PDB entry 8BH9 | X-ray diffraction, 2.09 A resolution | chains A and B

[Chain A]
Molecule: PCIF1_WW domain-containing protein
Organism: Candida tropicalis MYA-3404
Reference sequence: C5MJA9 (C5MJA9_CANTT); numbering as in UniProt (aligned over 1-530)
Amino-acid sequence (532 residues; each row starts with the number of its first residue):
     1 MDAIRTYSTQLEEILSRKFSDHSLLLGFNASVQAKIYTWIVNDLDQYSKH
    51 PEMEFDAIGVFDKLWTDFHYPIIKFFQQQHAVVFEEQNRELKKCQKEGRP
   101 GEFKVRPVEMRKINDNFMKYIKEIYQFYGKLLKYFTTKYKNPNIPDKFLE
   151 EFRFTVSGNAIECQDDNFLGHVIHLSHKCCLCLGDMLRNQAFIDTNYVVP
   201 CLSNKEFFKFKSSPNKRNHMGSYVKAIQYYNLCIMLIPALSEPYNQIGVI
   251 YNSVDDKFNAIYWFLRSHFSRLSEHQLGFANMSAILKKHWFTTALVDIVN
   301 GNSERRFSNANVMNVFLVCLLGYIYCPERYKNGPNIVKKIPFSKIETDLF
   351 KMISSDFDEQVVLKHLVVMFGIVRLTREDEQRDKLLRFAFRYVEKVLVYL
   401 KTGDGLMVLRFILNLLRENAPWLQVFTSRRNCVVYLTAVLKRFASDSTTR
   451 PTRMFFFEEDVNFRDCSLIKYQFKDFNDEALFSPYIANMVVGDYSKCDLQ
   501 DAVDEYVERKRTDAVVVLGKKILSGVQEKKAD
Disordered / not traced: 1-2, 526-532
Sequence notes: expression tag (531-532)
Ion coordination: K+ site 1 near Asn231 (its only coordinating residue here); K+ site 2: Asn245, Asn281; K+ site 3 near Asn311 (its only coordinating residue here)

[Chain B]
Molecule: 12-nt RNA strand
Sequence (12 nucleotides; row label = number of the first residue in the row; note: 66 numbers in that range are skipped by the numbering (no residue carries them; nothing is unmodelled there)):
   427 AAGAAUG
   500 CAUUC

[Chain A / chain B interface]
Contacting residue pairs (12; chain A residue first):
  Tyr323(A) with U502(B), hydrogen bond to the sugar; U503(B), sugar contact
  Pro334(A) with U502(B), sugar contact
  Phe342(A) with A501(B), sugar contact
  Ser343(A) with G433(B), base contact; A501(B), base contact; U502(B), sugar contact
  Lys344(A) with G433(B), sugar contact
  Glu346(A) with A501(B), hydrogen bond to the sugar
  Lys384(A) with U503(B), salt bridge to the phosphate
  Arg391(A) with A501(B), hydrogen bond to the phosphate; U502(B), salt bridge to the phosphate
Also at the interface, not in a pair above, chain A (11 interface residues in all): Lys331, Gly333, Pro341

[Overview]
11 residues of chain A face 4 of chain B across their interface, with 3 hydrogen bonds and 2 salt bridges.
Polar pairs include Tyr323(A)-U502(B), Glu346(A)-A501(B) and Arg391(A)-A501(B). The K+ site 2 is built by
Asn245(A) and Asn281(A).
Chain A is PCIF1_WW domain-containing protein (Candida tropicalis MYA-3404) and chain B is a 12-nt RNA strand;
the structure, Structure of Est1 from Candida Tropicalis in complex with TLC1 telomerase RNA fragment 427-435
/ 496-504, was determined by X-ray diffraction.
